7XD1 - chains B and J of the 10 polymer chains in the assembly; structure by electron microscopy, 3.20 A resolution.

# Chain B
Name: Histone H4
Organism: Homo sapiens
UniProt: A0A0P9AXL3 (A0A0P9AXL3_DROAN); residues 22-101 here correspond to UniProt positions 5-84 (UniProt number = residue number - 17)
Sequence (80 residues; row label = number of the first residue in the row):
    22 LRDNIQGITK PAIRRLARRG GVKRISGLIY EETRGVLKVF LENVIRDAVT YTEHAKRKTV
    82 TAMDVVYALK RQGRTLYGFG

# Chain J
Molecule: 147-nt DNA strand
Sequence (147 nucleotides; row label = number of the first residue in the row; numbers below 1 keep their minus sign (DC-73 is residue -73)):
   -73 CTGGAGAATC CCGGTGCCGA GGCCGCTCAA TTGGTCGTAG ACAGCTCTAG CACCGCTTAA
   -13 ACGCACGTAC GCGCTGTCCC CCGCGTTTTA ACCGCCAAGG GGATTACTCC CTAGTCTCCA
    47 GGCACGTGTC AGATATATAC ATCCTGT

# Chain B / chain J interface
Contacting residue pairs - 11 pairs, chain B then chain J:
  Arg35(B) - DC8(J)  salt bridge to the phosphate
  Arg45(B) - DC7(J)  hydrogen bond to the sugar
  Arg45(B) - DC8(J)  phosphate contact
  Ile46(B) - DC7(J)  sugar contact
  Ile46(B) - DC8(J)  hydrogen bond to the phosphate
  Ser47(B) - DC7(J)  hydrogen bond to the phosphate
  Gly48(B) - DC7(J)  hydrogen bond to the phosphate
  Arg78(B) - DG28(J)  phosphate contact
  Lys79(B) - DG27(J)  phosphate contact
  Lys79(B) - DG28(J)  hydrogen bond to the phosphate
  Thr80(B) - DG28(J)  hydrogen bond to the phosphate
Other interface residues (no listed pair), chain B (11 interface residues in all): Arg39, Lys44, Lys77
Other interface residues (no listed pair), chain J (6 interface residues in all): DC6, DA29

# Overview
Chain B and chain J form an interface of 11 and 6 residues respectively, with 6 hydrogen bonds and 1 salt
bridge. Polar contacts include Arg45(B)-DC7(J), Ile46(B)-DC8(J) and Ser47(B)-DC7(J).
Chain B is Histone H4 (Homo sapiens) and chain J is a 147-nt DNA strand; the structure, cryo-EM structure of
unmodified nucleosome, was determined by electron microscopy.
